PDB entry 5UUL | X-ray diffraction, 1.33 A resolution | chains A and B

[Chain A]
Name: Bcl-2-related protein A1
Organism: Homo sapiens
UniProt: Q16548 (B2LA1_HUMAN); residues 1-151 here = UniProt positions 1-151
Chain sequence (152 residues; numbered 0 to 151; the number before each row is that of its first residue; numbering starts at 0):
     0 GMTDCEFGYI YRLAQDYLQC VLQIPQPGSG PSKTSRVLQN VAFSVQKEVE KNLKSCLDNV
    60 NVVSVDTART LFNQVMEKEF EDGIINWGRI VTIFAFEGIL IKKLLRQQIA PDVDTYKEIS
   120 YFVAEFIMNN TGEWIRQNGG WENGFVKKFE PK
Sequence notes: expression tag (0)
UniProt features mapped onto this chain:
  - motif: Lys77 to Gly97 (BH1), Glu132 to Lys147 (BH2)
From the paper describing this entry:
  - mutagenesis - C55S: unchanged binding to Bcl-2-binding component 3 (chain B)
  - specificity-determining residues: Cys55 (by similarity / conservation)

[Chain B]
Name: Bcl-2-binding component 3
UniProt: Q9BXH1 (BBC3_HUMAN); residues 1-23 here correspond to UniProt positions 132-154 (UniProt number = residue number + 131)
Chain sequence (25 residues; row label = number of the first residue in the row; numbering starts at 0):
     0 XQWAREIGAQ LRRMADDLNA QYERX
Sequence notes: acetylation (0); amidation (24)
Modified / non-standard residues: ACE (acetyl group) at position 0; NH2 (amino group) at position 24
UniProt features mapped onto this chain:
  - motif: Ile6 to Gln20 (BH3)

[How chain A and chain B interact]
Residue-residue contacts - 39 pairs, chain A then chain B:
  Val40(A) with Tyr21(B)
  Val44(A) with Leu17(B), hydrophobic
  Glu47(A) with Met13(B)
  Val48(A) with Leu10(B), hydrophobic; Met13(B), hydrophobic
  Asn51(A) with Met13(B)
  Leu52(A) with Gln9(B)
  Cys55(A) with Trp2(B); Glu5(B); Ile6(B), hydrophobic
  Leu56(A) with Ile6(B), hydrophobic
  Asn58(A) with Trp2(B)
  Leu70(A) with Ala3(B), hydrophobic
  Gln73(A) with Ala3(B)
  Val74(A) with Ala3(B); Ile6(B), hydrophobic; Gly7(B); Leu10(B), hydrophobic
  Lys77(A) with Arg4(B); Arg11(B), hydrogen bond (backbone-side chain)
  Glu78(A) with Gly7(B); Leu10(B); Arg11(B), hydrogen bond (backbone-side chain); Ala14(B)
  Asp81(A) with Arg11(B)
  Asn85(A) with Asp15(B), hydrogen bond; Asn18(B)
  Trp86(A) with Asn18(B), hydrogen bond (backbone-side chain)
  Gly87(A) with Ala14(B); Leu17(B); Asn18(B), hydrogen bond (backbone-side chain)
  Arg88(A) with Arg11(B); Ala14(B); Asp15(B), salt bridge
  Thr91(A) with Ala14(B)
  Phe95(A) with Ile6(B), hydrophobic
  Lys147(A) with Tyr21(B), hydrogen bond (side chain-backbone); Glu22(B)
  Phe148(A) with Tyr21(B), hydrophobic
Other interface residues (no listed pair), chain A (27 interface residues in all): Val59, Met75, Glu80, Val90
Interface features reported in the paper:
  - interface residues, chain A: Arg88(A)

[In short]
The interface between chain A and chain B involves 27 residues on one side and 16 on the other; the contacts
include 6 hydrogen bonds and 1 salt bridge. Among the polar pairs are Arg88(A)-Asp15(B), Lys77(A)-Arg11(B) and
Glu78(A)-Arg11(B). From the paper: C55S of chain A leaves binding to Bcl-2-binding component 3 (chain B)
unchanged; the interface residue Arg88(A).
Chain A is Bcl-2-related protein A1 (Homo sapiens) and chain B is Bcl-2-binding component 3; the structure,
Human Bfl-1 in complex with PUMA BH3, was determined by X-ray diffraction, deposited together with 5UUK, 5UUM
and 5UUP.
